PDB entry 4NJT | X-ray diffraction, 1.95 A resolution | chains A and B

# Chain A (and B)
Name: Protease
Source organism: Human immunodeficiency virus 1
Notes: chain B of this document is another copy of the same molecule, construct and numbering; everything in this record applies to it too
Reference sequence: Q9J006 (Q9J006_9HIV1); numbering as in UniProt (aligned over 1-99)
Chain sequence (99 residues; row label = number of the first residue in the row):
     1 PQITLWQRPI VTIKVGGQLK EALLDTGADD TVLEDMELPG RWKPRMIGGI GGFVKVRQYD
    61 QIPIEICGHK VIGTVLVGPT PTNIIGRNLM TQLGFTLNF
Residues lining bound ligands: tmc114 (017; (3r,3as,6ar)-hexahydrofuro[2,3-b]furan-3-yl(1S,2R)-3-[[(4-aminophenyl)sulfonyl](isobutyl)amino]-1-benzyl-2-hydroxypropylcarbamate): Leu23, Asp25, Gly27, Ala28, Asp29, Asp30, Val32, Ile47, Gly48, Gly49, Ile50, Leu76, Pro81, Thr82, Ile84
Reported in the primary citation:
  - binding site for tmc114: Leu23, Asp25, Gly27, Ala28, Asp29, Asp30, Val32, Gly49, Ile50, Pro81, Thr82, Ile84

# How chain A and chain B interact
Contacting residue pairs (91):
  Pro1(A) with Asn98(B); Phe99(B), hydrogen bond (backbone-backbone)
  Gln2(A) with Thr96(B), hydrogen bond; Leu97(B); Asn98(B), hydrogen bond
  Ile3(A) with Thr96(B); Leu97(B), hydrogen bond (backbone-backbone)
  Leu5(A) with Thr26(B); Arg87(B), hydrogen bond (backbone-side chain); Thr91(B); Phe95(B)
  Trp6(A) with Arg87(B), hydrogen bond (backbone-side chain); Thr91(B)
  Gln7(A) with Arg87(B)
  Arg8(A) with Asp29(B), salt bridge; Arg87(B)
  Pro9(A) with Thr26(B); Arg87(B); Leu97(B), hydrophobic
  Leu23(A) with Gly27(B)
  Leu24(A) with Thr26(B), hydrogen bond (backbone-side chain); Leu97(B), hydrophobic
  Asp25(A) with Asp25(B); Thr26(B); Gly27(B), hydrogen bond (side chain-backbone)
  Thr26(A) with Leu5(B); Pro9(B); Leu24(B), hydrogen bond (side chain-backbone); Asp25(B); Thr26(B), hydrogen bond (backbone-side chain)
  Gly27(A) with Leu23(B); Leu24(B); Asp25(B), hydrogen bond (backbone-side chain)
  Asp29(A) with Arg8(B), salt bridge
  Val32(A) with Ile50(B), hydrophobic
  Ile47(A) with Ile50(B), hydrophobic
  Gly49(A) with Ile50(B); Pro81(B)
  Ile50(A) with Gly49(B); Val54(B); Pro79(B); Thr80(B)
  Gly51(A) with Gly51(B); Gly52(B); Val54(B)
  Gly52(A) with Ile50(B); Gly51(B)
  Val54(A) with Ile50(B)
  Cys67(A) with Phe99(B), hydrophobic
  His69(A) with Phe99(B)
  Thr80(A) with Ile50(B)
  Pro81(A) with Gly49(B); Ile50(B)
  Arg87(A) with Leu5(B), hydrogen bond (side chain-backbone); Trp6(B), hydrogen bond (side chain-backbone); Gln7(B), hydrogen bond (side chain-backbone); Arg8(B); Pro9(B)
  Met90(A) with Leu97(B), hydrophobic
  Thr91(A) with Leu5(B); Trp6(B)
  Gln92(A) with Trp6(B)
  Leu93(A) with Phe99(B)
  Gly94(A) with Asn98(B)
  Phe95(A) with Leu5(B); Asn98(B); Phe99(B), hydrophobic
  Thr96(A) with Gln2(B); Ile3(B); Thr4(B); Thr96(B); Leu97(B); Asn98(B), hydrogen bond (backbone-backbone)
  Leu97(A) with Pro1(B); Gln2(B); Ile3(B), hydrogen bond (backbone-backbone); Leu24(B), hydrophobic; Thr26(B); Thr96(B); Leu97(B), hydrophobic
  Asn98(A) with Pro1(B); Gln2(B), hydrogen bond; Gly94(B); Phe95(B); Thr96(B), hydrogen bond (backbone-backbone); Asn98(B), hydrogen bond
  Phe99(A) with Pro1(B), hydrogen bond (backbone-backbone); Cys67(B), hydrophobic; Leu93(B); Gly94(B); Phe95(B), hydrophobic
Interface residues without a listed pair, chain A (40 interface residues in all): Thr4, Gly48, Pro79, Ile84
Interface residues without a listed pair, chain B (38 interface residues in all): Val32, Ile47, His69, Ile84, Met90

# Overview
Chain A and chain B form an interface of 40 and 38 residues respectively, with 20 hydrogen bonds and 2 salt
bridges. Among the polar pairs are Arg8(A)-Asp29(B), Gln2(A)-Thr96(B) and Gln2(A)-Asn98(B). Chain A binds
tmc114. The paper reports a binding site for tmc114 at Leu23(A), Asp25(A) and Gly27(A) among others.
Chain A and chain B are both Protease (Human immunodeficiency virus 1); the structure, Crystal structure of
multidrug-resistant clinical isolate A02 HIV-1 protease in complex with darunavir, was determined by X-ray
diffraction, deposited together with 4NJS, 4NJU and 4NJV.
